PDB entry 2UUD | X-ray diffraction, 2.90 A resolution | chains H and L of the 3 polymer chains in the assembly

== Chain H ==
Name: NQ10-1.12 anti-phox antibody
Organism: Mus musculus
Notes: antibody fragment or engineered binder
Sequence (121 residues; each row starts with the number of its first residue; a row labelled like 52A-52C holds insertion residues (52A, then the next letters in order)):
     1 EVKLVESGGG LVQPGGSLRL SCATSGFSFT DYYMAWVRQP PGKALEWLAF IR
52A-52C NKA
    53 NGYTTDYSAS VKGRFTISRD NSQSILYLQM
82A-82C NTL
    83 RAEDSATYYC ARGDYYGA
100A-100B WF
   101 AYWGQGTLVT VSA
Disulfide bonds: Cys22-Cys92
Small-molecule neighbours: hapten (PHX; 4-{[(Z)-(5-oxo-2-phenyl-1,3-oxazol-4(5h)-ylidene)methyl]amino}butanoic acid): Asp31, Tyr32, Tyr33, Asn52A, Gly95, Asp96, Tyr97, Tyr98, Gly99, Ala100, Trp100A

== Chain L ==
Name: NQ10-1.12 anti-phox antibody
Organism: Mus musculus
Notes: antibody fragment or engineered binder
Sequence (113 residues; each row starts with the number of its first residue; a row labelled like 27A-27E holds insertion residues (27A, then the next letters in order)):
     1 QVLMTQTPLS LPVSLGDQAS ISCRSSQ
27A-27E SIVHS
    28 NGNTYLEWYL QKPGQSPKLL IYKVSNRFSG VPDRFSGSGS GTDFTLKISR VEAEDLGVYY
    88 CFQGSHVPYT FGGGTKLEI
  106A K
   107 R
Disulfide bonds: Cys23-Cys88

== Chain H / chain L interface ==
Residue-residue contacts (40):
  Val37(H) with Phe98(L), hydrophobic
  Gln39(H) with Gln38(L), hydrogen bond; Tyr87(L), hydrogen bond
  Lys43(H) with Tyr87(L)
  Ala44(H) with Tyr87(L), hydrophobic
  Leu45(H) with Gln38(L); Pro44(L), hydrophobic; Tyr87(L), hydrophobic; Phe98(L)
  Glu46(H) with Phe98(L)
  Trp47(H) with Phe89(L), hydrophobic; Pro95(L), hydrophobic; Tyr96(L); Phe98(L)
  Arg52(H) with Tyr96(L), hydrogen bond
  Asp58(H) with Val94(L)
  Tyr91(H) with Gln38(L), hydrogen bond; Ser43(L)
  Asp96(H) with Phe55(L)
  Tyr98(H) with Tyr49(L), hydrophobic
  Gly99(H) with Tyr32(L); Glu34(L); Tyr49(L); Lys50(L)
  Ala100(H) with Glu34(L); Tyr49(L), hydrophobic
  Trp100A(H) with Tyr32(L); Glu34(L), hydrogen bond (backbone-side chain); Phe89(L); Gly91(L), hydrogen bond (side chain-backbone); Tyr96(L)
  Phe100B(H) with Tyr36(L), hydrogen bond (backbone-side chain); Leu46(L); Phe89(L), hydrophobic; Phe98(L), hydrophobic
  Ala101(H) with Phe55(L), hydrophobic
  Trp103(H) with Tyr36(L); Pro44(L)
  Gly104(H) with Ser43(L), hydrogen bond (backbone-side chain)
  Gln105(H) with Ser43(L)
Interface residues without a listed pair, chain H (21 interface residues in all): Gly106
Interface residues without a listed pair, chain L (19 interface residues in all): Gly99, Gly100

== Summary ==
The interface between chain H and chain L involves 21 residues on one side and 19 on the other, with 8
hydrogen bonds. Among the polar pairs are Gln39(H)-Gln38(L), Gln39(H)-Tyr87(L) and Arg52(H)-Tyr96(L). Bound to
chain H: hapten.
Chain H is NQ10-1.12 anti-phox antibody and chain L is NQ10-1.12 anti-phox antibody, both from Mus musculus;
the structure, Crystal structure of the TEPC15-Vk45.1 anti-2-phenyl-5-oxazolone NQ10- 1.12 scFv in complex
with the hapten, was determined by X-ray diffraction, deposited together with 2CJU.
